PDB entry 7LNV | X-ray diffraction, 2.20 A resolution | chains B and C

[Chain B (and C)]
Molecule: Isopentenyl phosphate kinase
Organism: Candidatus Methanomethylophilus alvus
Notes: EC 2.7.4.26; chain C of this document is another copy of the same molecule, construct and numbering; everything in this record applies to it too
UniProtKB: A0A3G3II74 (A0A3G3II74_9EURY); residue numbers follow UniProt; this construct covers 1-259
Sequence (279 residues; row label = number of the first residue in the row; numbers below 1 keep their minus sign (Met-19 is residue -19)):
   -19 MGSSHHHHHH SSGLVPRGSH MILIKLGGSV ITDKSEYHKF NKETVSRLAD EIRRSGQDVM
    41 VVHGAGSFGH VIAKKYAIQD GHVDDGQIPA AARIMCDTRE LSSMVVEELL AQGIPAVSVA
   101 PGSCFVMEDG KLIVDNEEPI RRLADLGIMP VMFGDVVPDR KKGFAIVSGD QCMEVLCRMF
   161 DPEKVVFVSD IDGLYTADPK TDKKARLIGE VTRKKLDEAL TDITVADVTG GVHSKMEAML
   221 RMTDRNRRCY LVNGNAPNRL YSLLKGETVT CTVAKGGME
Unresolved in the structure: -19 to -6, 177-185 (chain C: -19 to 0, 177-185, 257-259)
Construct notes: initiating methionine (-19); expression tag (-18 to 0)
Residues lining bound ligands: malonate ion (MLI): Lys5, Gly7, Gly8, Gly44, Ala45, Gly46, Ser148, Gly149, Asp150
Reported in the primary citation:
  - catalytic residues: Lys14, His50 (citing earlier work)
  - mutagenesis - V136A: unchanged catalytic activity
  - specificity-determining residues: Ile74, Ile146
  - catalytic residues: Thr209
  - mutagenesis - I74A (26-fold), I146A (6-fold): decreased catalytic activity on DMAP, 2
  - mutagenesis - I74A, I146A: increased catalytic activity on 19, 21, 22, and 2427
  - mutagenesis - V208A (14-29-fold), T209S (5-10-fold): decreased catalytic activity on 1
  - mutagenesis - T209A (1200-2400-fold): decreased catalytic activity on IP

[How chain B and chain C interact]
Contacting residue pairs (66):
  His62(B) with Leu126(C)
  Ile68(B) with Pro95(C), hydrophobic; Leu126(C); Gly127(C); Ile128(C), hydrophobic
  Ala72(B) with Leu90(C), hydrophobic; Pro95(C), hydrophobic; Ala96(C)
  Arg73(B) with Glu87(C), salt bridge; Leu90(C)
  Met75(B) with Val97(C), hydrophobic; Leu123(C), hydrophobic
  Cys76(B) with Glu87(C); Leu90(C), hydrophobic
  Arg79(B) with Val97(C); Ser98(C)
  Glu80(B) with Ser83(C); Glu87(C)
  Ser83(B) with Glu80(C)
  Val86(B) with Cys76(C), hydrophobic
  Glu87(B) with Arg73(C), salt bridge; Cys76(C); Glu80(C)
  Leu90(B) with Ala72(C), hydrophobic; Cys76(C), hydrophobic
  Pro95(B) with Ile68(C), hydrophobic; Ala72(C), hydrophobic
  Ala96(B) with Ala72(C)
  Val97(B) with Met75(C), hydrophobic; Arg79(C); Ser103(C)
  Ser98(B) with Arg79(C); Ser103(C), hydrogen bond (backbone-side chain)
  Val99(B) with Ser103(C)
  Gly102(B) with Leu123(C)
  Ser103(B) with Ser98(C), hydrogen bond (side chain-backbone); Val99(C); Cys104(C)
  Cys104(B) with Cys104(C), hydrophobic; Asn116(C); Pro119(C)
  Phe105(B) with Pro119(C)
  Val106(B) with Glu118(C)
  Glu118(B) with Val106(C); Arg140(C), salt bridge
  Pro119(B) with Cys104(C); Phe105(C); Val106(C), hydrophobic
  Arg122(B) with Pro138(C); Asp139(C); Arg140(C)
  Leu123(B) with Met75(C), hydrophobic; Gly102(C); Pro138(C), hydrophobic
  Leu126(B) with His62(C); Ile68(C); Gly143(C)
  Gly127(B) with Ile68(C)
  Ile128(B) with Ile68(C), hydrophobic; Ala71(C), hydrophobic
  Pro138(B) with Arg122(C); Leu123(C), hydrophobic
  Asp139(B) with Arg122(C), hydrogen bond (backbone-side chain)
  Arg140(B) with Glu118(C), salt bridge; Arg122(C)
  Gly143(B) with Leu126(C)
Interface residues without a listed pair, chain B (38 interface residues in all): Pro69, Ala71, Asp115, Asn116, Phe144
Interface residues without a listed pair, chain C (38 interface residues in all): Pro69, Val86, Asp115, Phe144

[Overview]
Chain B and chain C each contribute 38 residues to their interface, with 3 hydrogen bonds and 4 salt bridges.
Polar contacts include Arg73(B)-Glu87(C), Glu118(B)-Arg140(C) and Ser98(B)-Ser103(C). The paper reports
catalytic residues Lys14(B), His50(B) and Thr209(B); I74A and I146A of chain B reduce catalytic activity on
DMAP, 2; 6 substitutions were tested in all.
Both chains are Isopentenyl phosphate kinase (Candidatus Methanomethylophilus alvus). Entry 7LNV (Apo
Structure of Isopentenyl Phosphate Kinase from Candidatus methanomethylophilus alvus) was determined by X-ray
diffraction together with 7LNT, 7LNU, 7LNX and 7N9D from the same study.
